PDB entry 4QW6 | X-ray diffraction, 2.90 A resolution | chains H and Z of the 28 polymer chains in the assembly

Chain H:
Molecule: Proteasome subunit beta type-2
Organism: Saccharomyces cerevisiae
Notes: EC 3.4.25.1
UniProt: P25043 (PSB2_YEAST); residues 1-232 here correspond to UniProt positions 30-261 (UniProt number = residue number + 29)
Amino-acid sequence (232 residues; row label = number of the first residue in the row):
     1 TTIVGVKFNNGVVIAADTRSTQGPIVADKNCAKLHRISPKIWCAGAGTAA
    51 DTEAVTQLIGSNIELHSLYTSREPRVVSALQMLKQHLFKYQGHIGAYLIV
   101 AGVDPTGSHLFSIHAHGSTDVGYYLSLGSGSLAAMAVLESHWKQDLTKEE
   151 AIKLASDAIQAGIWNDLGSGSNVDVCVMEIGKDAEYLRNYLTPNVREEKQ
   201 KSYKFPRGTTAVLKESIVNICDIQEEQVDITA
Unresolved in the structure: 223-232
Glycans and other covalent adducts: CARFILZOMIB, bound form (3BV) linked to Thr1
Residues lining bound ligands:
  - CARFILZOMIB, bound form (3BV; N-{(2S)-2-[(morpholin-4-ylacetyl)amino]-4-phenylbutanoyl}-L-leucyl-N-[(2R,3S,4S)-1,3-dihydroxy-2,6-dimethylheptan-4-yl]-L-phenylalaninamide), molecule 1: Arg19, Ser20, Thr21, Gln22, Ala27, Cys31, Lys33, Gly45, Ala46, Gly47, Thr48, Ala49, Thr52, Ser129, Gly168
  - CARFILZOMIB, bound form (3BV), molecule 2: His114, His116, Ser118, Asp120

Chain Z:
Molecule: Proteasome subunit beta type-6
Organism: Saccharomyces cerevisiae
Notes: EC 3.4.25.1
UniProt: P23724 (PSB6_YEAST); residues 1-222 here correspond to UniProt positions 20-241 (UniProt number = residue number + 19)
Amino-acid sequence (222 residues; each row starts with the number of its first residue):
     1 QFNPYGDNGGTILGIAGEDFAVLAGDTRNITDYSINSRYEPKVFDCGDNI
    51 VMSANGFAADGDALVKRFKNSVKWYHFDHNDKKLSINSAARNIQHLLYGK
   101 RFFPYYVHTIIAGLDEDGKGAVYSFDPVGSYEREQCRAGGAAASLIMPFL
   151 DNQVNFKNQYEPGTNGKVKKPLKYLSVEEVIKLVRDSFTSATERHIQVGD
   201 GLEILIVTKDGVRKEFYELKRD
Residues lining bound ligands: CARFILZOMIB, bound form (3BV; N-{(2S)-2-[(morpholin-4-ylacetyl)amino]-4-phenylbutanoyl}-L-leucyl-N-[(2R,3S,4S)-1,3-dihydroxy-2,6-dimethylheptan-4-yl]-L-phenylalaninamide): Arg101, Pro104, His108, Asp126, Pro127, Val128, Ser130

Interface between chain H and chain Z:
Residue-residue contacts - 57 pairs, chain H then chain Z:
  Arg19(H) - Ile196(Z)
  Arg19(H) - Asp222(Z)  salt bridge
  Pro24(H) - Arg194(Z)
  Pro24(H) - His195(Z)
  Pro24(H) - Ile196(Z)  hydrogen bond (backbone-backbone)
  Ile25(H) - Arg194(Z)
  Ile25(H) - His195(Z)
  Val26(H) - Glu193(Z)
  Val26(H) - Arg194(Z)  hydrogen bond (backbone-backbone)
  Val26(H) - Ile196(Z)  hydrophobic
  Ala27(H) - Arg194(Z)  hydrogen bond (backbone-side chain)
  Lys29(H) - Glu193(Z)  salt bridge
  Lys29(H) - Arg194(Z)
  Ile163(H) - Asp222(Z)
  Trp164(H) - Ile35(Z)
  Trp164(H) - Arg38(Z)  hydrogen bond (backbone-side chain)
  Trp164(H) - Arg221(Z)
  Trp164(H) - Asp222(Z)
  Asn165(H) - Tyr33(Z)
  Asn165(H) - Arg38(Z)
  Asp166(H) - Tyr33(Z)
  Asp166(H) - Asp222(Z)
  Leu167(H) - Arg28(Z)
  Leu167(H) - Ile30(Z)  hydrophobic
  Leu167(H) - Asp32(Z)
  Leu167(H) - Tyr33(Z)  hydrogen bond (backbone-backbone)
  Leu167(H) - Ile35(Z)  hydrophobic
  Leu167(H) - Ile196(Z)
  Gly168(H) - Tyr33(Z)
  Ser169(H) - Asp222(Z)
  Gly170(H) - Asp222(Z)
  Ser171(H) - Asp222(Z)  hydrogen bond (backbone-side chain)
  Asn194(H) - Lys220(Z)  hydrogen bond (backbone-side chain)
  Asn194(H) - Asp222(Z)
  Arg196(H) - Thr189(Z)  hydrogen bond
  Arg196(H) - Ser190(Z)  hydrogen bond
  Arg196(H) - Glu193(Z)
  Glu197(H) - Arg185(Z)  salt bridge
  Lys199(H) - Asp186(Z)
  Gln200(H) - Lys182(Z)
  Gln200(H) - Arg185(Z)
  Gln200(H) - Asp186(Z)  hydrogen bond (backbone-side chain)
  Lys201(H) - Glu179(Z)
  Lys201(H) - Asp186(Z)  hydrogen bond (backbone-side chain)
  Tyr203(H) - Phe149(Z)
  Tyr203(H) - Gln153(Z)
  Tyr203(H) - Leu183(Z)
  Tyr203(H) - Asp186(Z)  hydrogen bond
  Phe205(H) - Asn152(Z)
  Phe205(H) - Gln153(Z)
  Phe205(H) - Gln159(Z)
  Arg207(H) - Pro162(Z)
  Gly208(H) - Pro162(Z)
  Thr209(H) - Gln159(Z)
  Thr209(H) - Tyr160(Z)  hydrogen bond (backbone-backbone)
  Ala211(H) - Tyr160(Z)  hydrophobic
  Ala211(H) - Gly166(Z)
Other interface residues (no listed pair), chain H (33 interface residues in all): Thr21, Gly23, Asp28, Ser129, Val195, Pro206
Other interface residues (no listed pair), chain Z (33 interface residues in all): Ser34, Leu145, Asn158, Glu161, Gly163, Glu218

In short:
Chain H and chain Z each contribute 33 residues to their interface, with 13 hydrogen bonds and 3 salt bridges.
Among the polar pairs are Arg19(H)-Asp222(Z), Lys29(H)-Glu193(Z) and Glu197(H)-Arg185(Z). Bound to chain H:
CARFILZOMIB, bound form. Chain Z binds CARFILZOMIB, bound form.
Here chain H is Proteasome subunit beta type-2 and chain Z is Proteasome subunit beta type-6, both from
Saccharomyces cerevisiae. Entry 4QW6 (yCP beta5-M45V mutant in complex with carfilzomib) was determined by
X-ray diffraction (same publication as 4QUX, 4QUY, 4QV0, 4QV1, 4QV3, 4QV4 and 42 further entries).
